PDB entry 6LHH | X-ray diffraction, 2.71 A resolution | chains A and C of the 3 polymer chains in the assembly

== Chain A ==
Name: MHC class I
From: Gallus gallus
UniProtKB: Q9GIP6 (Q9GIP6_CHICK); residues 4-273 here correspond to UniProt positions 22-291 (UniProt number = residue number + 18)
Sequence (270 residues; row label = number of the first residue in the row):
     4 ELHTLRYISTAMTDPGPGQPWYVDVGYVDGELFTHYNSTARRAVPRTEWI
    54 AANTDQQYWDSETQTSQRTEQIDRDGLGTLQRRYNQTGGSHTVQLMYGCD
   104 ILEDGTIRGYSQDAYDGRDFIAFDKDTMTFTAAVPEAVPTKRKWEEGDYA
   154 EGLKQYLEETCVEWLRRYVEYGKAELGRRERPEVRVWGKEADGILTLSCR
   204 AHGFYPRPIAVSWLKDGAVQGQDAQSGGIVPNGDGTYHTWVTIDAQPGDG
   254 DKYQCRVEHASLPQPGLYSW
Disulfides: C102-C164, C202-C258

== Chain C ==
Name: Arg-arg-arg-glu-gln-thr-asp-tyr
From: Gallus gallus
Sequence (8 residues; numbered 1 to 8; the number before each row is that of its first residue):
     1 RRREQTDY

== Interface between chain A and chain C ==
Residue-residue contacts (35):
  Y10(A) - R1(C)  hydrogen bond (side chain-backbone)
  Y10(A) - R2(C)
  D27(A) - R2(C)  salt bridge
  T37(A) - R2(C)  hydrogen bond
  A46(A) - R2(C)
  E65(A) - R1(C)
  E65(A) - R2(C)  salt bridge
  T68(A) - E4(C)
  R71(A) - E4(C)
  T72(A) - Q5(C)
  I75(A) - Q5(C)
  I75(A) - T6(C)
  I75(A) - D7(C)
  D76(A) - Y8(C)
  L83(A) - Y8(C)  hydrophobic
  R86(A) - Y8(C)  hydrogen bond (side chain-backbone)
  V96(A) - Y8(C)
  L98(A) - Q5(C)
  Y100(A) - R2(C)
  Y100(A) - R3(C)  hydrogen bond (side chain-backbone)
  S114(A) - R3(C)  hydrogen bond
  D116(A) - Y8(C)  hydrogen bond
  T143(A) - Y8(C)  hydrogen bond (side chain-backbone)
  K146(A) - Y8(C)  hydrogen bond (side chain-backbone)
  W147(A) - T6(C)
  W147(A) - D7(C)  hydrogen bond (side chain-backbone)
  W147(A) - Y8(C)  hydrophobic
  Y152(A) - R3(C)  hydrogen bond
  Y152(A) - T6(C)
  L156(A) - R3(C)
  Y159(A) - R1(C)  hydrogen bond (side chain-backbone)
  Y159(A) - R3(C)
  T163(A) - R1(C)
  W167(A) - R1(C)
  Y171(A) - R1(C)  hydrogen bond (side chain-backbone)
Interface residues without a listed pair, chain A (34 interface residues in all): H38, Y39, Y61, W62, S69, D78, G79, T82

== In short ==
34 residues of chain A face 8 of chain C across their interface, with 12 hydrogen bonds and 2 salt bridges.
Among the polar pairs are D27(A)-R2(C), E65(A)-R2(C) and Y10(A)-R1(C).
Here chain A is MHC class I and chain C is Arg-arg-arg-glu-gln-thr-asp-tyr, both from Gallus gallus. Entry
6LHH (Crystal structure of chicken 8mer-BF2*1501) was determined by X-ray diffraction.
